Entry 8T69 (electron microscopy, 2.89 A resolution); this record covers chain A.

# Chain A
Name: Synaptic vesicular amine transporter
From: Homo sapiens
Reference sequence: Q05940 (VMAT2_HUMAN); numbering as in UniProt (aligned over 19-514)
Amino-acid sequence (496 residues; each row starts with the number of its first residue):
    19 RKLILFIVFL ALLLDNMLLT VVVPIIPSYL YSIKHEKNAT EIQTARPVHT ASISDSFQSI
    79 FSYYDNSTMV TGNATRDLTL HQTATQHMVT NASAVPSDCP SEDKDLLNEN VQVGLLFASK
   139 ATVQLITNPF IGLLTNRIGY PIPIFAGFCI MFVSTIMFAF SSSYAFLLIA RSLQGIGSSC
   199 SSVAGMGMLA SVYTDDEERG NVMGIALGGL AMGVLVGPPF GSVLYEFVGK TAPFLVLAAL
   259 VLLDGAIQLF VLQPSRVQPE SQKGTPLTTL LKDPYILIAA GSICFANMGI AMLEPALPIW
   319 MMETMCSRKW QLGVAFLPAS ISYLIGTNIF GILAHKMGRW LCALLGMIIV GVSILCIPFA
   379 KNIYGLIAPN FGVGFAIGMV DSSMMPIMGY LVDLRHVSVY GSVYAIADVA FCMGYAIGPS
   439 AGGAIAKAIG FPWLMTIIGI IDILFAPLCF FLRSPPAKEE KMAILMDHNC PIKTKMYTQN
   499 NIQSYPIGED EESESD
Not modelled in the structure: 50-122, 478-514
Small-molecule neighbours: tetrabenazine (YHL): Leu37, Thr38, Val40, Val41, Ile44, Phe135, Arg189, Leu228, Val232, Ile308, Glu312, Phe334, Ala337, Ser338, Tyr341, Gly392, Phe429, Tyr433
UniProt features mapped onto this chain:
  - binding site (serotonin): Leu228, Val232, Asn305, Ile308, Glu312, Phe334, Tyr341, Asp399, Tyr433
  - modified residue (Phosphoserine): Ser511, Ser513
  - glycosylation (N-linked (GlcNAc...) asparagine): Asn84, Asn91
  - natural variant: Pro387 (P387L: In PKDYS2)
  - mutagenesis: Asp33 (D33A: Abolishes dopamine uptake; D33N: Abolishes dopamine uptake. Abolishes serotonin uptake), Asn34 (N34A: Abolishes binding to reserpine. Reduces binding to dihydrotetrabenazine. Reduces serotonin uptake; N34D: Abolishes binding to dihydrotetrabenazine. Reduces serotonin uptake ...), Leu37 (L37A: Abolishes binding to dihydrotetrabenazine; L37F: Reduces sensitivity to tetrabenazine. Reduces fluorescent false neurotransmitter FFN206 uptake. Abolishes binding to dihydrotetrabenazine ...), Thr38 (T38A: Abolishes binding to dihydrotetrabenazine. Abolishes dopamine uptake), Val41 (V41A: Abolishes binding to dihydrotetrabenazine. Reduces dopamine uptake), Pro45 (P45A: Abolishes dopamine uptake), Glu127 (E127A: Reduces serotonin uptake), Phe135 (F135A: Abolishes binding to dihydrotetrabenazine. Reduces sensitivity to tetrabenazine. Abolishes FFN206 uptake. Abolishes binding to dihydrotetrabenazine. Abolishes serotonin uptake), Lys138 (K138A: Reduces dopamine uptake. Abolishes binding to dihydrotetrabenazine. Abolishes serotonin uptake), Arg189 (R189A: Abolishes binding to dihydrotetrabenazine. Abolishes serotonin uptake; R189K: Abolishes binding to dihydrotetrabenazine. Abolishes binding to tetrabenazine. Abolishes serotonin uptake ...), Ser196 (S196A: Reduces dopamine uptake), Met204 (M204A: Reduces dopamine uptake), 27 further mutagenesis entries in UniProt

# In short
Ligands of chain A: tetrabenazine. From UniProt: 9 serotonin-binding residues and 39 mutagenesis sites.
Chain A is Synaptic vesicular amine transporter (Homo sapiens); the structure, Human VMAT2 in complex with
tetrabenazine, was determined by electron microscopy, deposited together with 8T6A and 8T6B.
